PDB entry 4BJ5 | X-ray diffraction, 3.29 A resolution | chains C and D of the 3 polymer chains in the assembly

== Chain C ==
Protein: DNA-binding protein RAP1
Organism: Saccharomyces cerevisiae
Notes: fragment: c-terminal domain, residues 627-827
Reference sequence: P11938 (RAP1_YEAST); numbering as in UniProt (aligned over 627-827)
Amino-acid sequence (202 residues; numbered 626 to 827; the number before each row is that of its first residue):
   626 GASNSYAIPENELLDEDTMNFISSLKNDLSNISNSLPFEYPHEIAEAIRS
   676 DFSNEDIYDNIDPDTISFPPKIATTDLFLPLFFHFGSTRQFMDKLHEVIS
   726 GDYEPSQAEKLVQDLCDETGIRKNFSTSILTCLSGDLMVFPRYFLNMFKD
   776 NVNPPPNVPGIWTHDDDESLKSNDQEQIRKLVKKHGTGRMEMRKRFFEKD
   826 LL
Unresolved in the structure: 626-674, 826-827
Differences from the reference sequence: expression tag (626)
Swiss-Prot annotation at these positions:
  - modified residue: Ser731 (Phosphoserine)

== Chain D ==
Protein: DNA-binding protein RAP1
Reference sequence: Q06208 (RIF2_YEAST); residue numbers follow UniProt; this construct covers 36-48
Amino-acid sequence (13 residues; each row starts with the number of its first residue):
    36 FTVLRKLNLVPIK

== Interface between chain C and chain D ==
Contacting residue pairs (27):
  Ile724(C) - Ile47(D)
  Tyr728(C) - Leu44(D)  hydrophobic
  Tyr728(C) - Pro46(D)
  Glu729(C) - Leu44(D)
  Pro730(C) - Leu42(D)
  Pro730(C) - Asn43(D)
  Pro730(C) - Leu44(D)  hydrogen bond (backbone-backbone)
  Ser731(C) - Leu39(D)
  Gln732(C) - Leu44(D)
  Ala733(C) - Leu39(D)
  Ala733(C) - Leu42(D)
  Ala733(C) - Leu44(D)
  Glu734(C) - Phe36(D)
  Glu734(C) - Leu39(D)
  Leu736(C) - Leu44(D)  hydrophobic
  Val737(C) - Leu39(D)  hydrophobic
  Thr752(C) - Leu39(D)
  Leu755(C) - Leu44(D)  hydrophobic
  Thr756(C) - Leu42(D)
  Gly760(C) - Leu42(D)
  Gly760(C) - Asn43(D)
  Gly760(C) - Leu44(D)
  Gly760(C) - Val45(D)  hydrogen bond (backbone-backbone)
  Asp761(C) - Val45(D)
  Leu762(C) - Val45(D)  hydrogen bond (backbone-backbone)
  Leu762(C) - Ile47(D)  hydrophobic
  Phe821(C) - Leu42(D)  hydrophobic
Also at the interface, not in a pair above, chain C (20 interface residues in all): Ser725, Ser759, Met763

== In short ==
20 residues of chain C face 8 of chain D across their interface; the contacts include 3 hydrogen bonds.
Backbone hydrogen bonds pair Pro730(C)-Leu44(D), Gly760(C)-Val45(D) and Leu762(C)-Val45(D).
Here chain C is DNA-binding protein RAP1 (Saccharomyces cerevisiae) and chain D is DNA-binding protein RAP1.
Entry 4BJ5 (Crystal structure of Rif2 in complex with the C-terminal domain of Rap1 (Rap1-RCT)) was determined
by X-ray diffraction together with 4BJ1, 4BJ6, 4BJS and 4BJT from the same study.
